Entry 6KAU (X-ray diffraction, 1.60 A resolution); this record covers chains B and D of the 4 polymer chains in the assembly.

# Chain B (and D)
Name: Hemoglobin subunit beta
Source organism: Homo sapiens
Notes: chain D of this document is another copy of the same molecule, construct and numbering; everything in this record applies to it too
UniProtKB: P68871 (HBB_HUMAN); residues 1-146 here correspond to UniProt positions 2-147 (UniProt number = residue number + 1)
Sequence (146 residues; each row starts with the number of its first residue):
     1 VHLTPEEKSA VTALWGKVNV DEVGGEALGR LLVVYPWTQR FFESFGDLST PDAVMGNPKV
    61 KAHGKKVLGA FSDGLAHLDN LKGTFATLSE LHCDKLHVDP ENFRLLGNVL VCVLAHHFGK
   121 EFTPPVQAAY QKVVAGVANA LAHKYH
Swiss-Prot annotation at these positions:
  - binding site ((2R)-2,3-bisphosphoglycerate): Val1, His2, Lys82, His143
  - binding site (heme b): His63, His92
  - site: Glu7, Lys8 (Microbial infection: Cleavage), Gly25, Glu26 (Microbial infection: Cleavage), Gly29, Arg30 (Microbial infection: Cleavage), Tyr35, Pro36 (Microbial infection: Cleavage), Trp37, Thr38 (Microbial infection: Cleavage), Phe45, Gly46 (Microbial infection: Cleavage), Asp52, Ala53 (Microbial infection: Cleavage), Gly56, Asn57 (Microbial infection: Cleavage), Lys59 (Not glycated), Phe71, Ser72 (Microbial infection: Cleavage), Gly74, Leu75 (Microbial infection: Cleavage), Lys82 (Not glycated), Thr84, Phe85 (Microbial infection: Cleavage), His92, Cys93 (Microbial infection: Cleavage), Lys95 (Not glycated), Arg104, Leu105 (Microbial infection: Cleavage), Leu110, Val111 (Microbial infection: Cleavage), Gly119, Lys120 (Microbial infection: Cleavage), Phe122, Thr123 (Microbial infection: Cleavage), Ala128, Ala129 (Microbial infection: Cleavage) and 2 more in UniProt
  - modified residue: Val1 (N-acetylvaline), Ser9 (Phosphoserine), Thr12 (Phosphothreonine), Ser44 (Phosphoserine), Thr50 (Phosphothreonine), Lys59 (N6-acetyllysine), Lys82 (N6-acetyllysine), Thr87 (Phosphothreonine), Cys93 (S-nitrosocysteine), Lys144 (N6-acetyllysine)
  - glycosylation: Val1 (N-linked (Glc) (glycation) valine), Lys8 (N-linked (Glc) (glycation) lysine), Lys17 (N-linked (Glc) (glycation) lysine), Lys66 (N-linked (Glc) (glycation) lysine), Lys120 (N-linked (Glc) (glycation) lysine), Lys144 (N-linked (Glc) (glycation) lysine)
Ion coordination: heme Fe: His92 (together with carbon monoxide)
Small-molecule neighbours: carbon monoxide / heme: Leu28, Leu31, Thr38, Phe41, Phe42, Phe45, His63, Lys66, Val67, Ala70, Phe71, Phe85, Leu88, Leu91, His92, Leu96, Val98, Asn102, Phe103, Leu106, Val137, Leu141

# Interface between chain B and chain D
Pairs across the interface - 7 pairs, chain B then chain D:
  Lys82(B) - His146(D)  hydrogen bond (side chain-backbone)
  Asn139(B) - Tyr145(D)
  Asn139(B) - His146(D)  hydrogen bond (side chain-backbone)
  Tyr145(B) - Asn139(D)
  His146(B) - Lys82(D)  hydrogen bond (backbone-side chain)
  His146(B) - Asn139(D)  hydrogen bond (backbone-side chain)
  His146(B) - His146(D)

# In short
Chain B and chain D each contribute 4 residues to their interface; the contacts include 4 hydrogen bonds.
Among the polar pairs are Lys82(B)-His146(D) and Asn139(B)-His146(D). Bound to chain B: carbon monoxide /
heme.
Chain B and chain D are both Hemoglobin subunit beta (Homo sapiens); the structure, Carbonmonoxy human
hemoglobin A in the R2 quaternary structure at 140 K: Dark, was determined by X-ray diffraction, deposited
together with 6KA9, 6KAE, 6KAH, 6KAI, 6KAO, 6KAP and 11 further entries.
